4NWR - chains I and K of the 24 polymer chains in the assembly; structure by X-ray diffraction, 3.50 A resolution.

[Chain I (and K)]
Molecule: integron gene cassette protein
Source organism: uncultured bacterium
Notes: chain K of this document is another copy of the same molecule, construct and numbering; everything in this record applies to it too
UniProt: B0BGB0 (B0BGB0_9BACT); residues 1-158 here = UniProt positions 1-158
Sequence (158 residues; row label = number of the first residue in the row):
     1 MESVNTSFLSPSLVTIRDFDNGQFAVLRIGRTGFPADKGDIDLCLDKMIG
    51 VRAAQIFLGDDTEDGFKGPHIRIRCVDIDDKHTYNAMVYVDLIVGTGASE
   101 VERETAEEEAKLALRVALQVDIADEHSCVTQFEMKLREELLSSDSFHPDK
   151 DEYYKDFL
Disordered / not traced: 1-2, 95-99
Differences from the reference sequence: engineered mutation Ile49 (Lys in B0BGB0), Ala53 (Asp in B0BGB0), Ile56 (Gln in B0BGB0), Phe57 (Ser in B0BGB0), Leu58 (Ile in B0BGB0), Asp64 (Phe in B0BGB0), Glu109 (Leu in B0BGB0), Leu112 (Glu in B0BGB0), Ala113 (Lys in B0BGB0), Val116 (Ala in B0BGB0)

[How chain I and chain K interact]
Contacting residue pairs (33):
  Asn5(I) - Thr6(K)  hydrogen bond
  Asn5(I) - Ser7(K)
  Asn5(I) - Phe8(K)
  Ser7(I) - Ser7(K)
  Ser7(I) - Phe8(K)  hydrogen bond (side chain-backbone)
  Leu9(I) - Phe8(K)
  Leu9(I) - Leu9(K)  hydrophobic
  Thr15(I) - Phe8(K)  hydrogen bond (side chain-backbone)
  Arg17(I) - Phe8(K)
  Arg17(I) - Pro35(K)
  Arg17(I) - Ala36(K)  hydrogen bond (side chain-backbone)
  Phe19(I) - Phe8(K)  hydrophobic
  Phe19(I) - Ala36(K)
  Phe19(I) - Asp37(K)
  Phe19(I) - Lys38(K)
  Phe19(I) - Ile41(K)  hydrophobic
  Phe24(I) - Phe8(K)  hydrophobic
  Phe24(I) - Ser10(K)
  Phe24(I) - Pro11(K)  hydrophobic
  Asp144(I) - Phe34(K)
  Asp144(I) - Lys81(K)
  Asp144(I) - His82(K)
  Phe146(I) - Phe34(K)
  His147(I) - Phe34(K)
  His147(I) - Pro35(K)
  Asp149(I) - Pro35(K)
  Lys150(I) - Gly33(K)
  Asp151(I) - Pro11(K)
  Asp151(I) - Ser12(K)  hydrogen bond
  Asp151(I) - Gly33(K)  hydrogen bond (backbone-backbone)
  Tyr154(I) - Pro11(K)  hydrophobic
  Leu158(I) - Leu9(K)
  Leu158(I) - Pro11(K)
Also at the interface, not in a pair above, chain I (16 interface residues in all): Ser145

[In short]
The chain I/chain K interface involves 16 residues from each chain, with 6 hydrogen bonds. Polar contacts
include Asn5(I)-Thr6(K), Ser7(I)-Phe8(K) and Thr15(I)-Phe8(K).
Both chains are integron gene cassette protein (uncultured bacterium). Entry 4NWR (Computationally Designed
Two-Component Self-Assembling Tetrahedral Cage T33-28) was determined by X-ray diffraction, deposited together
with 4NWN, 4NWO, 4NWP and 4NWQ.
